PDB entry 6PH5 | X-ray diffraction, 2.60 A resolution | chains A and P of the 4 polymer chains in the assembly

== Chain A ==
Molecule: DNA polymerase beta
Source organism: Homo sapiens
Notes: EC 2.7.7.7, 4.2.99.-; fragment: DNA Polymerase Beta
UniProtKB: P06746 (DPOLB_HUMAN); residues 1-335 here = UniProt positions 1-335
Sequence (335 residues; numbered 1 to 335; the number before each row is that of its first residue):
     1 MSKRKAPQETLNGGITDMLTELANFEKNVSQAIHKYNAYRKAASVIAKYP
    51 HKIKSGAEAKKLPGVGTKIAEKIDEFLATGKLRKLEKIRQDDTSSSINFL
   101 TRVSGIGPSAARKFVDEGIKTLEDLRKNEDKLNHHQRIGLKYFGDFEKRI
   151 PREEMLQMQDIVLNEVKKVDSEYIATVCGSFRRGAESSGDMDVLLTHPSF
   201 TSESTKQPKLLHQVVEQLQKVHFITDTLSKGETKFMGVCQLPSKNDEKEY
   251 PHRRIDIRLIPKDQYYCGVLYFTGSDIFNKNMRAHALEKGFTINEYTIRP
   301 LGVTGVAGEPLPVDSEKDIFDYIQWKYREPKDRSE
Disordered / not traced: 1-9, 205-206
Ion coordination: Na+ site 1: Lys60, Leu62, Val65 (shared with 1 residue of chain D); Na+ site 2: Thr101, Val103, Ile106 (shared with DG9(P) of chain P)
Swiss-Prot annotation at these positions:
  - region: Arg183 to Asp192 (DNA-binding)
  - active site: Lys72 (Nucleophile)
  - binding site (K(+)): Lys60, Leu62, Val65, Thr101, Val103, Ile106
  - binding site (Na(+)): Lys60, Leu62, Val65, Thr101, Val103, Ile106
  - binding site (dATP): Arg149, Ser180, Arg183, Gly189, Asp190
  - binding site (dCTP): Arg149, Ser180, Arg183, Gly189, Asp190
  - binding site (dGTP): Arg149, Ser180, Arg183, Gly189, Asp190, Asp192
  - binding site (dTTP): Arg149, Ser180, Arg183, Gly189, Asp190
  - binding site (Mg(2+)): Asp190, Asp192, Asp256
  - modified residue: Lys72 (N6-acetyllysine), Arg83 (Omega-N-methylarginine), Arg152 (Omega-N-methylarginine)
  - cross-link (Glycyl lysine isopeptide (Lys-Gly)): Lys41 (interchain with G-Cter in ubiquitin), Lys61 (interchain with G-Cter in ubiquitin), Lys81 (interchain with G-Cter in ubiquitin)
  - natural variant: Leu22 (L22P: Found in a gastric cancer sample; uncertain significance), Tyr39 (Y39C: Found in a gastric cancer sample; uncertain significance), Gly118 (G118V: Decreased DNA-directed DNA polymerase activity), Arg137 (R137Q: Decreased function in base-excision repair), Arg149 (R149I: Decreased DNA-directed DNA polymerase activity), Asp160 (D160N: Found in a gastric cancer sample; uncertain significance), Cys239 (C239R: Found in a gastric cancer sample; uncertain significance), Lys289 (K289M: Found in a colon cancer sample; uncertain significance), Asn294 (N294D: Found in a gastric cancer sample; uncertain significance), Glu295 (E295K: Found in a gastric cancer sample; uncertain significance)
  - mutagenesis: Phe25 (F25W: No effect on 5'-dRP lyase activity. Decreased ssDNA binding), His34 (H34G: Decreased 5'-dRP lyase activity. Decreased ssDNA binding), Lys35 (K35A: Decreased 5'-dRP lyase activity. Decreased ssDNA binding. Loss of 5'-dRP lyase activity; when associated with A-68 and A-72. Decreased ssDNA binding; when associated with A-68 and A-72 ...), Tyr39 (Y39F: No effect on 5'-dRP lyase activity; Y39Q: Abolishes DNA polymerase and 5'-dRP lyase activity), Lys41 (K41R: Abolishes ubiquitination; when associated with R-61 and R-81), Lys60 (K60A: Decreased 5'-dRP lyase activity. Decreased ssDNA binding), Lys61 (K61R: Abolishes ubiquitination; when associated with R-41 and R-81), Lys68 (K68A: No effect on 5'-dRP lyase activity. Decreased ssDNA binding. Loss of 5'-dRP lyase activity; when associated with A-35 and A-72. Decreased ssDNA binding; when associated with A-35 and A-72 ...), Glu71 (E71Q: No effect on 5'-dRP lyase activity. No effect on structure shown by circular dichroism. No effect on ssDNA binding), Lys72 (K72A: Severely reduced 5'-dRP lyase activity. Does not affect ssDNA binding. Loss of 5'-dRP lyase activity; when associated with A-35 and A-68. Decreased ssDNA binding ...), Glu75 (E75A: Slightly decreased 5'-dRP lyase activity. Decreased ssDNA binding. No effect on structure shown by circular dichroism), Lys81 (K81R: Abolishes ubiquitination; when associated with R-41 and R-61), 5 further mutagenesis entries in UniProt

== Chain P ==
Molecule: 11-nt DNA strand
Sequence (11 nucleotides; each row starts with the number of its first residue):
     1 GCTGATGCGCC
Ion coordination: Na+: DG9 (shared with Thr101(A), Val103(A), Ile106(A) of chain A)

== How chain A and chain P interact ==
Contacting residue pairs (21; chain A residue first):
  Val103(A) with DG9(P), phosphate contact
  Ser104(A) with DG9(P), phosphate contact
  Gly105(A) with DC8(P), phosphate contact; DG9(P), hydrogen bond to the phosphate
  Ile106(A) with DG9(P), hydrogen bond to the phosphate
  Gly107(A) with DC8(P), hydrogen bond to the phosphate; DG9(P), phosphate contact
  Pro108(A) with DC8(P), phosphate contact
  Ser109(A) with DG7(P), phosphate contact; DC8(P), hydrogen bond to the phosphate
  Ala110(A) with DC8(P), hydrogen bond to the phosphate
  His135(A) with DG9(P), sugar contact
  Gly179(A) with DC11(P), phosphate contact
  Asp190(A) with DC11(P), phosphate contact
  Asp192(A) with DC11(P), sugar contact
  Lys234(A) with DG9(P), base contact
  Arg254(A) with DG9(P), phosphate contact; DC10(P), salt bridge to the phosphate
  Tyr271(A) with DC11(P), hydrogen bond to the base
  Phe272(A) with DC11(P), phosphate contact
  Thr273(A) with DC11(P), phosphate contact
Interface residues without a listed pair, chain A (21 interface residues in all): Thr101, Arg183, Met236, Asp256

== Overview ==
21 residues of chain A and 5 residues of chain P are in contact; the contacts include 6 hydrogen bonds and 1
salt bridge. Polar pairs include Tyr271(A)-DC11(P), Gly105(A)-DG9(P) and Ile106(A)-DG9(P).
Here chain A is DNA polymerase beta (Homo sapiens) and chain P is an 11-nt DNA strand. Entry 6PH5 (Binary
product complex crystal structure of DNA polymerase Beta with an extra-helical template base) was determined
by X-ray diffraction, deposited together with 6PH6.
